1LHS - chain A; structure by X-ray diffraction, 2.00 A resolution.

# Chain A
Name: Myoglobin
From: Caretta caretta
UniProtKB: P56208 (MYG_CARCR); residues 1-153 here = UniProt positions 1-153
Sequence (153 residues; numbered 1 to 153; the number before each row is that of its first residue):
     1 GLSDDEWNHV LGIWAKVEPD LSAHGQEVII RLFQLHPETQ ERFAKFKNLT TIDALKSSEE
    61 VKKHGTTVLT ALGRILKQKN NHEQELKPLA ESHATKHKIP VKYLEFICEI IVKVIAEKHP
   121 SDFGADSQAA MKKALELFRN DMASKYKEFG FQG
Bound ions: heme Fe near H93 (its only coordinating residue here)
Ligand contacts: heme (HEM): L32, T39, R42, F43, K45, H64, T67, V68, A71, L72, P88, L89, S92, H93, H97, I99, Y103, L104, I107, F138

# In short
Chain A binds heme.
Chain A is Myoglobin (Caretta caretta); the structure, Loggerhead sea turtle myoglobin (aquo-met), was
determined by X-ray diffraction, deposited together with 1LHT.
